PDB entry 4UFR | X-ray diffraction, 2.20 A resolution | chains C and D of the 4 polymer chains in the assembly

# Chain C
Protein: Leucine-rich repeat-containing G-protein coupled receptor 5
Source organism: Homo sapiens
Notes: fragment: ectodomain, residues 32-487 and residues 538-544
Reference sequence: O75473 (LGR5_HUMAN); numbering as in UniProt; present here: 32-485, 538-544
Chain sequence (484 residues; each row starts with the number of its first residue; note: 44 numbers in that range are skipped by the numbering (no residue carries them; nothing is unmodelled there)):
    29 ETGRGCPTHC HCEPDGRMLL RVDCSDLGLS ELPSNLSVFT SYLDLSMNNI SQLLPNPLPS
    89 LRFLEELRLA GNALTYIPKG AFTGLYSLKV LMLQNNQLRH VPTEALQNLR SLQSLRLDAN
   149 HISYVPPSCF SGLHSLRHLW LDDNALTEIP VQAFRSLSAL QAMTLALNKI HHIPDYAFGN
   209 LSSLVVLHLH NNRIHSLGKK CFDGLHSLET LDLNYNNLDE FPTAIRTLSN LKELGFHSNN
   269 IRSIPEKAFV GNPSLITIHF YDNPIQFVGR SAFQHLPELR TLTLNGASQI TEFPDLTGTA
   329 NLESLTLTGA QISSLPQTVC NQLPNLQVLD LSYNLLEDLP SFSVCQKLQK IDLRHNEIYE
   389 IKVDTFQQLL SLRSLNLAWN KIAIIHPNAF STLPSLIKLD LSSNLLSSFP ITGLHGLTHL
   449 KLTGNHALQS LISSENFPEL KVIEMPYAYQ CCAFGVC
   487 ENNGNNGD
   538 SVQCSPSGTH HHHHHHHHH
Not modelled in the structure: 29-32, 487-494, 538, 544-556
Disulfide bonds: Cys34-Cys40, Cys38-Cys52, Cys348-Cys373, Cys479-Cys541, Cys480-Cys485
Differences from the reference sequence: expression tag (29-31, 545-556); linker (488-494)
UniProt features mapped onto this chain:
  - glycosylation (N-linked (GlcNAc...) asparagine): Asn63, Asn77, Asn208
  - mutagenesis: Asp146 (D146F: Abolishes activation of Wnt signaling), Asp170 (D170F: Abolishes activation of Wnt signaling), Ala190 (A190D: Abolishes activation of Wnt signaling)

# Chain D
Protein: R-spondin-2
Source organism: Homo sapiens
Notes: fragment: fu1-fu2, residues 39-144
Reference sequence: Q8BFU0 (RSPO2_MOUSE); residues 39-144 here = UniProt positions 39-144
Chain sequence (120 residues; each row starts with the number of its first residue):
    36 ETGICKGCLS CSKDNGCSRC QQKLFFFLRR EGMRQYGECL HSCPSGYYGH RAPDMNRCAR
    96 CRIENCDSCF SKDFCTKCKV GFYLHRGRCF DECPDGFAPL DETMECVEGT HHHHHHHHHH
Not modelled in the structure: 36-39, 142-155
Disulfide bonds: Cys40-Cys46, Cys43-Cys52, Cys55-Cys74, Cys78-Cys93, Cys96-Cys104, Cys101-Cys110, Cys113-Cys124, Cys128-Cys141
Differences from the reference sequence: expression tag (36-38, 145-155)

# How chain C and chain D interact
Residue-residue contacts (40; chain C residue first):
  Asp54(C) with Lys41(D), salt bridge
  Met75(C) with His76(D)
  Arg96(C) with Ser77(D)
  Ala98(C) with His76(D)
  Gly99(C) with His76(D)
  Met120(C) with Ser77(D)
  Gln122(C) with His76(D), hydrogen bond (side chain-backbone); Ser77(D)
  Asn123(C) with Lys58(D); Leu59(D); His76(D), hydrogen bond
  Arg144(C) with Phe60(D); Ser77(D)
  Asp146(C) with Arg86(D), salt bridge
  Ala147(C) with Arg86(D)
  Arg165(C) with Leu119(D); Glu140(D), salt bridge
  His166(C) with Phe109(D); Thr111(D), hydrogen bond
  Trp168(C) with Phe105(D), hydrophobic
  Asp170(C) with Arg86(D), salt bridge
  Asp171(C) with Lys58(D), salt bridge; Arg86(D)
  Gln189(C) with Phe109(D); Arg121(D)
  Ala190(C) with Phe105(D), hydrophobic
  Met191(C) with Phe105(D)
  Thr192(C) with Phe105(D)
  Leu195(C) with Arg86(D); Ala87(D); Pro88(D)
  Val213(C) with Phe109(D), hydrophobic
  Val214(C) with Phe105(D), hydrophobic; Phe109(D), hydrophobic
  His216(C) with Ser106(D)
  His218(C) with Arg86(D)
  Asn219(C) with Pro88(D)
  Ser235(C) with Arg121(D), hydrogen bond
  Glu261(C) with Lys107(D), salt bridge; Asp108(D)
Other interface residues (no listed pair), chain C (30 interface residues in all): Leu167, Glu237
Other interface residues (no listed pair), chain D (20 interface residues in all): His85, Gly122

# Overview
The interface between chain C and chain D involves 30 residues on one side and 20 on the other; the contacts
include 4 hydrogen bonds and 6 salt bridges. Polar contacts include Asp54(C)-Lys41(D), Asp146(C)-Arg86(D) and
Arg165(C)-Glu140(D). From UniProt: 3 mutagenesis sites on chain C.
Here chain C is Leucine-rich repeat-containing G-protein coupled receptor 5 and chain D is R-spondin-2, both
from Homo sapiens. Entry 4UFR (Structure of the ectodomain of LGR5 in complex with R-spondin-2 (Fu1Fu2)) was
determined by X-ray diffraction (same publication as 4UFS).
